5JJJ - chains A and B; structure by X-ray diffraction, 2.50 A resolution.

== Chain A ==
Protein: Sensory rhodopsin-2
From: Natronomonas pharaonis
UniProtKB: P42196 (BACS2_NATPH); numbering as in UniProt (aligned over 2-239)
Chain sequence (248 residues; each row starts with the number of its first residue):
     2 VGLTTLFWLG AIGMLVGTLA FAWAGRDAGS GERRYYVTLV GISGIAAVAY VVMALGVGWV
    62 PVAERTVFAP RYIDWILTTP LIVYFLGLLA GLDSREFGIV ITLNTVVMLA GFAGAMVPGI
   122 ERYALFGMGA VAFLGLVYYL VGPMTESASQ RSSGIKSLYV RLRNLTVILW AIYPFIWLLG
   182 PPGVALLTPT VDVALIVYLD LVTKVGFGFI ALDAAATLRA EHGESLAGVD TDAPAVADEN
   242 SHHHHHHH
Disordered / not traced: 2, 219-249
Differences from the reference sequence: expression tag (240-249)
Swiss-Prot annotation at these positions:
  - modified residue: K205 (N6-(retinylidene)lysine)
Covalently attached groups: retinal (RET) linked to K205
Residues lining bound ligands:
  - eicosane (LFA), molecule 1: L10, G14, A195, V198, Y199, L202
  - eicosane (LFA), molecule 2: I46, V49, A50, V53, V58, G59, P71, I74, L78
  - eicosane (LFA), molecule 3: V49, V53, V58
  - eicosane (LFA), molecule 4: R96, G99, I100, T103
  - eicosane (LFA), molecule 5: Y124, A125, F127, G128, F176, L179, L180, V185
  - eicosane (LFA), molecule 6: F127, A131, F134, L135, V168, I169, A172, P175, F176, L179
  - eicosane (LFA), molecule 7: V142, T146, R164
  - eicosane (LFA), molecule 8: I173, F176, L180
  - retinal (RET): W76, T79, T80, I83, V108, M109, G112, F127, G130, A131, F134, W171, Y174, P175, W178, D201, T204

== Chain B ==
Protein: Sensory rhodopsin II transducer
From: Natronomonas pharaonis
UniProtKB: P42259 (HTR2_NATPH); numbering as in UniProt (aligned over 5-137)
Chain sequence (141 residues; numbered 4 to 144; the number before each row is that of its first residue):
     4 AVSRLLLPSR VRHSYTGKMG AVFIFVGALT VLFGAIAYGE VTAAAATGDA AAVQEAAVSA
    64 ILGLIILLGI NLGLVAATLG GDTAASLSTL AAKASRMGDG DLDVELETRR EDEIGDLYAA
   124 FDEMRQSVRT SLEDHHHHHH H
Disordered / not traced: 4-22, 83-144
Differences from the reference sequence: expression tag (4, 138-144)
Residues lining bound ligands: eicosane (LFA): V34, L65, I68, I69

== How chain A and chain B interact ==
Pairs across the interface - 34 pairs, chain A then chain B:
  L7(A) - I39(B)  hydrophobic
  R162(A) - A80(B)  hydrogen bond (side chain-backbone)
  L166(A) - G76(B)
  L166(A) - A80(B)  hydrophobic
  I169(A) - G76(B)
  L170(A) - I73(B)
  I173(A) - I69(B)  hydrophobic
  I173(A) - G72(B)
  I173(A) - I73(B)
  L187(A) - S62(B)  hydrogen bond (backbone-backbone)
  L187(A) - L65(B)  hydrophobic
  L188(A) - S62(B)
  L188(A) - L65(B)  hydrophobic
  L188(A) - G66(B)
  L188(A) - I69(B)  hydrophobic
  T189(A) - E43(B)  hydrogen bond
  T189(A) - S62(B)  hydrogen bond (backbone-side chain)
  T191(A) - I39(B)
  T191(A) - E43(B)
  V192(A) - F36(B)  hydrophobic
  V192(A) - E43(B)
  V192(A) - S62(B)
  V192(A) - G66(B)
  A195(A) - F36(B)  hydrophobic
  L196(A) - F36(B)  hydrophobic
  L196(A) - G66(B)
  Y199(A) - L32(B)  hydrophobic
  Y199(A) - L70(B)  hydrophobic
  Y199(A) - I73(B)  hydrophobic
  Y199(A) - N74(B)  hydrogen bond
  Y199(A) - L77(B)
  L200(A) - I73(B)  hydrophobic
  V203(A) - L77(B)  hydrophobic
  I211(A) - T81(B)
Other interface residues (no listed pair), chain A (19 interface residues in all): I177, L180
Other interface residues (no listed pair), chain B (22 interface residues in all): F28, V29, E58, V61, A79, L82

== In short ==
19 residues of chain A face 22 of chain B across their interface; the contacts include 5 hydrogen bonds. Among
the polar pairs are R162(A)-A80(B), T189(A)-E43(B) and T189(A)-S62(B). 2 eicosane molecules are bound between
chain A and chain B.
Here chain A is Sensory rhodopsin-2 and chain B is Sensory rhodopsin II transducer, both from Natronomonas
pharaonis. Entry 5JJJ (Structure of the SRII/HtrII Complex in P64 space group ("U" shape)) was determined by
X-ray diffraction, deposited together with 5JJE, 5JJF and 5JJN.
